9BDV - chains B and D of the 4 polymer chains in the assembly; structure by X-ray diffraction, 1.90 A resolution.

== Chain B ==
Name: Transcription factor p65
From: Mus musculus
UniProtKB: Q04207 (TF65_MOUSE); numbering as in UniProt (aligned over 19-304)
Sequence (287 residues; each row starts with the number of its first residue):
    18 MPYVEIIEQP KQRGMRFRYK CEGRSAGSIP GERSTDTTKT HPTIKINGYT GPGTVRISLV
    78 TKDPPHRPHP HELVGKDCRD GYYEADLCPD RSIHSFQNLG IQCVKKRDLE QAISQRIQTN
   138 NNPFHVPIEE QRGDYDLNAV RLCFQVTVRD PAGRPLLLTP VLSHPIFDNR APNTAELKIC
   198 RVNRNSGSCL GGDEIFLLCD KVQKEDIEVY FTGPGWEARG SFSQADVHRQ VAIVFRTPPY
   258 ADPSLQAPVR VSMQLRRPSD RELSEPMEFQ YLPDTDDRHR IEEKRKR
Disordered / not traced: 292-304
Construct notes: initiating methionine (18)
UniProt features mapped onto this chain:
  - motif: Lys301 to Arg304 (Nuclear localization signal)
  - modified residue: Cys38 (Cysteine persulfide), Lys122 (N6-acetyllysine), Lys123 (N6-acetyllysine), Thr176 (Phosphothreonine), Lys218 (N6-acetyllysine), Lys221 (N6-acetyllysine), Thr254 (Phosphothreonine), Ser276 (Phosphoserine), Ser281 (Phosphoserine)
  - cross-link (Glycyl lysine isopeptide (Lys-Gly)): Lys37 (interchain with G-Cter in SUMO3), Lys122 (interchain with G-Cter in SUMO3), Lys123 (interchain with G-Cter in SUMO3)
  - mutagenesis: Cys38 (C38S: Abolishes sulfhydration and impairs interaction with RPS3), Ser281 (S281A/E: Abolishes DNA-binding and transcriptional activity)

== Chain D ==
Molecule: 19-nt DNA strand
Sequence (19 nucleotides; each row starts with the number of its first residue):
   201 ATCACTGGAA ATTCCCAGT
Disordered / not traced: 201

== Interface between chain B and chain D ==
Residue-residue contacts - 7 pairs, chain B then chain D:
  Arg33(B) - DG207(D)  hydrogen bond to the base
  Arg33(B) - DG208(D)  hydrogen bond to the base
  Arg35(B) - DT206(D)  base contact
  Arg35(B) - DG207(D)  hydrogen bond to the base
  Ser42(B) - DC205(D)  phosphate contact
  Gly44(B) - DC205(D)  sugar contact
  Asn115(B) - DC205(D)  phosphate contact
Interface residues without a listed pair, chain B (7 interface residues in all): Ala43, Arg187

== In short ==
Chain B and chain D form an interface of 7 and 4 residues respectively, with 3 hydrogen bonds. Among the polar
pairs are Arg33(B)-DG207(D), Arg33(B)-DG208(D) and Arg35(B)-DG207(D). Curated annotation (UniProt) lists 2
mutagenesis sites on chain B.
Chain B is Transcription factor p65 (Mus musculus) and chain D is a 19-nt DNA strand; the structure, NF-kappaB
RelA homo-dimer bound to TA-centric kappaB DNA, was determined by X-ray diffraction, deposited together with
9BDU, 9BDW and 9BDX.
